Entry 6HLS (electron microscopy, 3.21 A resolution); this record covers chains A and H of the 12 polymer chains in the assembly.

[Chain A]
Molecule: DNA-directed RNA polymerase I subunit RPA190
Organism: Saccharomyces cerevisiae (strain ATCC 204508 / S288c)
Notes: EC 2.7.7.6
UniProtKB: P10964 (RPA1_YEAST); residue numbers follow UniProt; this construct covers 1-1664
Sequence (1664 residues; row label = number of the first residue in the row):
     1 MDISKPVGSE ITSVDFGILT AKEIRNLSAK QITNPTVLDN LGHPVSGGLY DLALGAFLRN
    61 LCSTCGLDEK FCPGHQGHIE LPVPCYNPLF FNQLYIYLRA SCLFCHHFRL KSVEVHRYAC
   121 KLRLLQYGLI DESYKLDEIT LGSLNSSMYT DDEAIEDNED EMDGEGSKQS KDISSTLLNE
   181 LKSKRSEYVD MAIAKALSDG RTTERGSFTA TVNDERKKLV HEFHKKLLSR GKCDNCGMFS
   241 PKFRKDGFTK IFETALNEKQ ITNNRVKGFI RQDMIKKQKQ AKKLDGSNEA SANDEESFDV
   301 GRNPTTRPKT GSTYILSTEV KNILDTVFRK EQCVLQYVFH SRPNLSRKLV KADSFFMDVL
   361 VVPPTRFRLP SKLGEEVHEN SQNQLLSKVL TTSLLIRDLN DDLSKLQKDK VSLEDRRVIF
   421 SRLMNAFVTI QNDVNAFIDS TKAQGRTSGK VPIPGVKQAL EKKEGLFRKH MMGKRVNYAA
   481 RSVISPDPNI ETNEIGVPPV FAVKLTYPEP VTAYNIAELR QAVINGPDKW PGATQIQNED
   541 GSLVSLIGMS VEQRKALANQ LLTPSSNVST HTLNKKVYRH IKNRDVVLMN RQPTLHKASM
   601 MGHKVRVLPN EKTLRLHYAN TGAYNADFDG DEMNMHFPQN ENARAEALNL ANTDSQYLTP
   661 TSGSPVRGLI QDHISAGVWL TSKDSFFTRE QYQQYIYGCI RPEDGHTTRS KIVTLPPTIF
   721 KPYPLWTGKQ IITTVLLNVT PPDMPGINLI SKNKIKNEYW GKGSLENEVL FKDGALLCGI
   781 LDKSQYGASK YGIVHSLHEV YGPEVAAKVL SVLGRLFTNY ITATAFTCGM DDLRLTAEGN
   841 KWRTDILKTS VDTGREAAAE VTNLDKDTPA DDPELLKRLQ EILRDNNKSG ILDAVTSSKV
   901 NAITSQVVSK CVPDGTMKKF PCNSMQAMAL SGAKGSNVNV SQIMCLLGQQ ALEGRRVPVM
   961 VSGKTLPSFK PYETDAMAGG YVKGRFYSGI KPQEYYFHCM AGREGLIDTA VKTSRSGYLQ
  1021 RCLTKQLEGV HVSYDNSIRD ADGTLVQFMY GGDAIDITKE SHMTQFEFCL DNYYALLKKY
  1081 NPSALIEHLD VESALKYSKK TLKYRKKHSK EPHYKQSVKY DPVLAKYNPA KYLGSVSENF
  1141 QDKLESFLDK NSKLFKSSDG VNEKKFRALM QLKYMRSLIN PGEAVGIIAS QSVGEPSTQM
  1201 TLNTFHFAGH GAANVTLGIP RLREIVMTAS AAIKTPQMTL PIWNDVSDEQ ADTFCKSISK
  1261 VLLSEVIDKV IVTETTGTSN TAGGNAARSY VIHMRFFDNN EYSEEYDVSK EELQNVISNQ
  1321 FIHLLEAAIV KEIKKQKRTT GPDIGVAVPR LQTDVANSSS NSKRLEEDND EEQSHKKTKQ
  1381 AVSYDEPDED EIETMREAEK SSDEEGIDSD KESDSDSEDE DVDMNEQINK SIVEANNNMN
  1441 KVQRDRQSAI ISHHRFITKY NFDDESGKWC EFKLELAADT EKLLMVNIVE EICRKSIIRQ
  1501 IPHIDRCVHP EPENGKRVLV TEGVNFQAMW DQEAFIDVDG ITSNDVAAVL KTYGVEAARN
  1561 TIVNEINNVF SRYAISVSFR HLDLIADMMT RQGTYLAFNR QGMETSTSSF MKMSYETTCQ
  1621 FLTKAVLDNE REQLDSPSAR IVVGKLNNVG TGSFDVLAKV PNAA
Unresolved in the structure: 141-174, 269-311, 372-378, 407-412, 444-450, 1011-1016, 1154-1159, 1201-1213, 1278-1286, 1339-1439, 1664
Bound ions: Zn2+ site 1: Cys-62, Cys-65, Cys-72, His-75; Zn2+ site 2: Cys-102, Cys-105, Cys-233, Cys-236
UniProt features mapped onto this chain:
  - region: Pro-992 to Glu-1004 (Bridging helix)
  - binding site (Zn(2+)): Cys-62, Cys-65, Cys-72, His-75, Cys-102, Cys-105, Cys-233, Cys-236
  - binding site (Mg(2+)): Asp-627, Asp-629, Asp-631
  - modified residue (Phosphoserine): Ser-889, Ser-1636

[Chain H]
Molecule: DNA-directed RNA polymerases I, II, and III subunit RPABC3
Organism: Saccharomyces cerevisiae (strain ATCC 204508 / S288c)
UniProtKB: P20436 (RPAB3_YEAST); residue numbers follow UniProt; this construct covers 1-146
Sequence (146 residues; row label = number of the first residue in the row):
     1 MSNTLFDDIF QVSEVDPGRY NKVCRIEAAS TTQDQCKLTL DINVELFPVA AQDSLTVTIA
    61 SSLNLEDTPA NDSSATRSWR PPQAGDRSLA DDYDYVMYGT AYKFEEVSKD LIAVYYSFGG
   121 LLMRLEGNYR NLNNLKQENA YLLIRR
Unresolved in the structure: 1-2, 65-77
UniProt features mapped onto this chain:
  - region: Asp-16 to Thr-39 (Non-specific ssDNA binding)
  - modified residue: Ser-2 (N-acetylserine), Thr-68 (Phosphothreonine)

[Interface between chain A and chain H]
Pairs across the interface - 60 pairs, chain A then chain H:
  Lys-683(A) / Tyr-20(H)
  Lys-683(A) / Val-23(H)
  Lys-683(A) / Asp-41(H)  salt bridge
  Lys-683(A) / Gly-120(H)
  Asp-684(A) / Tyr-20(H)
  Asp-684(A) / Asn-21(H)  hydrogen bond (side chain-backbone)
  Asp-684(A) / Lys-22(H)  hydrogen bond (side chain-backbone)
  Asp-684(A) / Val-23(H)
  Phe-686(A) / Val-23(H)  hydrophobic
  Phe-686(A) / Asn-43(H)
  Phe-686(A) / Leu-121(H)  hydrophobic
  Arg-689(A) / Pro-81(H)
  Pro-716(A) / Trp-79(H)  hydrophobic
  Pro-716(A) / Tyr-98(H)  hydrophobic
  Pro-717(A) / Trp-79(H)
  Pro-717(A) / Tyr-98(H)
  Thr-718(A) / Met-97(H)
  Thr-718(A) / Tyr-98(H)  hydrogen bond (backbone-backbone)
  Thr-718(A) / Phe-118(H)
  Thr-718(A) / Gly-119(H)
  Ile-719(A) / Asn-43(H)
  Ile-719(A) / Tyr-95(H)
  Ile-719(A) / Val-96(H)
  Phe-720(A) / Leu-63(H)  hydrophobic
  Phe-720(A) / Trp-79(H)
  Phe-720(A) / Val-96(H)  hydrogen bond (backbone-backbone)
  Phe-720(A) / Tyr-141(H)  hydrophobic
  Lys-721(A) / Ala-90(H)
  Lys-721(A) / Tyr-93(H)  hydrogen bond (side chain-backbone)
  Lys-721(A) / Asp-94(H)
  Lys-721(A) / Tyr-95(H)
  Lys-721(A) / Val-96(H)
  Pro-722(A) / Leu-46(H)
  Pro-722(A) / Asp-94(H)
  Tyr-723(A) / Leu-46(H)  hydrophobic
  Pro-724(A) / Trp-79(H)  hydrophobic
  Leu-725(A) / Leu-46(H)  hydrophobic
  Trp-726(A) / Trp-79(H)  hydrophobic
  Thr-727(A) / Gly-119(H)
  Thr-727(A) / Leu-121(H)
  Lys-729(A) / Gly-119(H)
  Lys-729(A) / Gly-120(H)  hydrogen bond (side chain-backbone)
  Tyr-759(A) / Arg-19(H)
  Trp-760(A) / Gly-18(H)
  Trp-760(A) / Arg-19(H)
  Trp-760(A) / Tyr-20(H)
  Lys-762(A) / Asp-16(H)
  Lys-762(A) / Arg-25(H)
  Glu-766(A) / Tyr-20(H)
  Glu-766(A) / Gly-120(H)
  Leu-770(A) / Tyr-102(H)  hydrophobic
  Lys-772(A) / Tyr-102(H)
  Lys-772(A) / Gln-137(H)
  Leu-777(A) / Tyr-102(H)  hydrophobic
  Leu-777(A) / Ser-117(H)  hydrogen bond (backbone-side chain)
  Leu-777(A) / Gly-120(H)
  Cys-778(A) / Leu-122(H)  hydrophobic
  Lys-919(A) / Arg-19(H)
  Phe-920(A) / Arg-19(H)
  Pro-921(A) / Arg-19(H)
Also at the interface, not in a pair above, chain A (33 interface residues in all): Ser-682, Glu-758, Gly-761, Gly-763, Ser-764
Also at the interface, not in a pair above, chain H (31 interface residues in all): Thr-100

[Overview]
Chain A and chain H form an interface of 33 and 31 residues respectively; the contacts include 7 hydrogen
bonds and 1 salt bridge. Polar contacts include Lys-683(A)/Asp-41(H), Asp-684(A)/Asn-21(H) and
Asp-684(A)/Lys-22(H). Curated annotation (UniProt) lists 8 Zn2+-binding residues and 3 Mg2+-binding residues
on chain A.
Here chain A is DNA-directed RNA polymerase I subunit RPA190 and chain H is DNA-directed RNA polymerases I,
II, and III subunit RPABC3, both from Saccharomyces cerevisiae (strain ATCC 204508 / S288c). Entry 6HLS (Yeast
apo RNA polymerase I*) was determined by electron microscopy together with 6HKO, 6HLQ and 6HLR from the same
study.
